Entry 7Y18 (X-ray diffraction, 3.69 A resolution); this record covers chains C and B of the 4 polymer chains in the assembly.

Chain C:
Name: Protein LAS1
Organism: Saccharomyces cerevisiae S288C
UniProtKB: P36146 (LAS1_YEAST); residues 1-502 here = UniProt positions 1-502
Sequence (502 residues; row label = number of the first residue in the row):
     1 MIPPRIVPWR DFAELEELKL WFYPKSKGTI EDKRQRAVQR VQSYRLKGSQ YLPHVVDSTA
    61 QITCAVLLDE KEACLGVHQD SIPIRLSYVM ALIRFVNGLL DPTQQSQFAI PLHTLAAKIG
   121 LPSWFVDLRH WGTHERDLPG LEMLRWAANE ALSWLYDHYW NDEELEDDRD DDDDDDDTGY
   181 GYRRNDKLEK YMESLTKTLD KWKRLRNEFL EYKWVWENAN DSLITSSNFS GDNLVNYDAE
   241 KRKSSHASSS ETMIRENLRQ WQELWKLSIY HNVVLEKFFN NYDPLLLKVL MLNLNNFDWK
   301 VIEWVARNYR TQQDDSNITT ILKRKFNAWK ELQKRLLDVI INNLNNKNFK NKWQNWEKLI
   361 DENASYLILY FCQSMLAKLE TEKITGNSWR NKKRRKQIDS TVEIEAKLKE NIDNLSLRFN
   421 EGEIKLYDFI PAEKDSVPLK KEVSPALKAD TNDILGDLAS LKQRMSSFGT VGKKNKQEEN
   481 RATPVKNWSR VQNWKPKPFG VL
Not modelled in the structure: 1, 168-179, 238-247, 435-483
From the paper describing this entry:
  - catalytic residues: R129, H130, H134
  - conformationally variable residues: H130

Chain B:
Name: Polynucleotide 5'-hydroxyl-kinase GRC3
Organism: Saccharomyces cerevisiae S288C
Notes: EC 2.7.1.-
UniProtKB: Q07845 (GRC3_YEAST); residue numbers follow UniProt; this construct covers 1-632
Sequence (632 residues; numbered 1 to 632; the number before each row is that of its first residue):
     1 MVIDSKQDLP QYTKDSGSES DSDSSNNFIV ESPSIPSSKS ATVVLNSEEY EDDEGDDLNG
    61 LDAELIDNIT YEGDEDETMF VGLKEKQKLH LSGVFRLQVV KGGIVYNNVH YNASREILTF
   121 WHPLSQSIPT IDFSHFAGWQ DTFFMPRNNR FKIRDEEFKS FPCVLRVFNS NHTGLLEAGH
   181 LYRDVNYLWK PKEPYFPLNE RTTYHLLHES DRIQSLSVPG YWSTPLEKLY LSHKNAAYDT
   241 RIMVIGGKNS GKSTFLRLLL EKFTQDIRDS TTSQEELVYL DLDPGQPEYS LPDSISLNKI
   301 LSSPISLGQH LCQGSNFQTL LQFYAGSSSP QDEPTSYLNC ADKLIDHLEE QAFFGTSLLN
   361 LPGWIKGFGM QILNHIIRKY KPTHLLFLET ANSKRHLDEL TIPQSFSTSL RDAYAPEVVR
   421 VPAHSLNHTL SSRFHASQLR TFKILALFHK ITQFDYDFAP LLKSAPLQIS YGKGKSGIKG
   481 IQFPMEFQDL NPQDIKSALE GTVIGIYTYS GEDSLEVKSL NTFPILQSCT SSSKNFITLG
   541 LIHSIDTSQQ IMNIYVPPCH TQILDKQPED AQWIIVRNKT ETPFCDFLPS PRTITWDDNI
   601 QIPFATFERR KKLEHVWKVR KNVMRRGQFM KR
Not modelled in the structure: 1-64, 140-164, 302, 619-632
UniProt features mapped onto this chain:
  - binding site (ATP): G246 to S253
  - mutagenesis: K252 (K252A: Abolishes kinase activity and termination by RNA polymerase I), S253 (S253A: Abolishes kinase activity and termination by RNA polymerase I)

Interface between chain C and chain B:
Residue-residue contacts (21):
  H78(C) - D489(B)
  S81(C) - E486(B)  hydrogen bond (side chain-backbone)
  R85(C) - E486(B)  salt bridge
  S123(C) - R395(B)  hydrogen bond
  W124(C) - G367(B)
  D127(C) - K366(B)
  D127(C) - G367(B)
  T133(C) - W617(B)
  H134(C) - W617(B)  hydrogen bond (backbone-side chain)
  E135(C) - W617(B)
  R136(C) - V616(B)
  R136(C) - W617(B)  hydrogen bond (side chain-backbone)
  R136(C) - K618(B)
  P139(C) - E486(B)
  E142(C) - E333(B)
  E142(C) - T335(B)
  E142(C) - M485(B)
  M143(C) - Q331(B)
  M143(C) - F368(B)  hydrophobic
  W146(C) - T335(B)
  W146(C) - Q371(B)
Other interface residues (no listed pair), chain C (21 interface residues in all): V77, Q79, D80, H113, W131, G140, L141
Other interface residues (no listed pair), chain B (16 interface residues in all): P334, S336
From the paper, about this interface:
  - specific contacts: H134(C)-W617(B) (hydrogen bond)
  - interface residues, chain C: R136(C)

Overview:
The interface between chain C and chain B involves 21 residues on one side and 16 on the other; the contacts
include 4 hydrogen bonds and 1 salt bridge. Polar pairs include R85(C)-E486(B), S81(C)-E486(B) and
S123(C)-R395(B). The paper describes a hydrogen bond between H134(C) and W617(B). The paper reports catalytic
residues R129(C), H130(C) and H134(C); the interface residue R136(C).
Chain C is Protein LAS1 and chain B is Polynucleotide 5'-hydroxyl-kinase GRC3, both from Saccharomyces
cerevisiae S288C; the structure, Crystal structure of ribosomal ITS2 pre-rRNA processing complex from
Saccharomyces cerevisiae, was determined by X-ray diffraction together with 8J5Y, 8J60, 7Y16 and 7Y17 from the
same study.
